7XSB - chains E and H of the 3 polymer chains in the assembly; structure by X-ray diffraction, 3.20 A resolution.

# Chain E
Protein: Spike protein S1
From: Severe acute respiratory syndrome coronavirus 2
Notes: fragment: receptor binding domain
UniProtKB: P0DTC2 (SPIKE_SARS2); residues 333-528 here = UniProt positions 333-528
Sequence (243 residues; numbered 292 to 534; the number before each row is that of its first residue):
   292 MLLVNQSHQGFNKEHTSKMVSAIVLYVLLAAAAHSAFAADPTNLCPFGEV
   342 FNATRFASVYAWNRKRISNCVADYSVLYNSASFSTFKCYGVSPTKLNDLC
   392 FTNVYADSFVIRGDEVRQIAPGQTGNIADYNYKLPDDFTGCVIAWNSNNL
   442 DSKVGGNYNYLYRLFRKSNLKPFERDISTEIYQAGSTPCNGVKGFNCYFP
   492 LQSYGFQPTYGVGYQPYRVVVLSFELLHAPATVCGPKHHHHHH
Unresolved in the structure: 292-333, 482-485, 501-502, 529-534
Differences from the reference sequence: initiating methionine (292); expression tag (293-332, 529-534); variant N417 (Lys in P0DTC2), K484 (Glu in P0DTC2), Y501 (Asn in P0DTC2)
Cystine bridges: C336-C361, C379-C432, C391-C525, C480-C488
Curated features (UniProtKB/Swiss-Prot):
  - region: R403 to D405 (Integrin-binding motif), N448 to F456 (Immunodominant HLA epitope recognized by the CD8+)
  - glycosylation: N343 (N-linked (GlcNAc...) (complex) asparagine)
  - natural variant: G339 (G339D: In strain: Omicron/BA.1, Omicron/BA.2 and 4 more; G339H: In strain: Omicron/BA.2.75, Omicron/XBB.1.5 and 1 more), R346 (R346K: In strain: Mu/B.1.621; R346T: In strain: Omicron/BQ.1.1, Omicron/XBB.1.5 and 1 more), L368 (L368I: In strain: Omicron/XBB.1.5, Omicron/EG.5.1), S371 (S371F: In strain: Omicron/BA.2, Omicron/BA.2.12.1 and 6 more; S371L: In strain: Omicron/BA.1), S373 (S373P: In strain: Omicron/BA.1, Omicron/BA.2 and 7 more), S375 (S375F: In strain: Omicron/BA.1, Omicron/BA.2 and 7 more), T376 (T376A: In strain: Omicron/BA.2, Omicron/BA.2.12.1 and 5 more), D405 (D405N: In strain: Omicron/BA.2, Omicron/BA.2.12.1 and 6 more), R408 (R408S: In strain: Omicron/BA.2, Omicron/BA.2.12.1 and 6 more), N417 (K417N: In strain: Beta/B.1.351, Omicron/BA.1 and 8 more; this construct carries the variant), N440 (N440K: In strain: Omicron/BA.1, Omicron/BA.2 and 7 more), K444 (K444T: In strain: Omicron/BQ.1.1), 14 further natural variant entries in UniProt
  - mutagenesis: N343 (N343Q: Reduced viral infectivity), L452 (L452R: Increased resistance to neutralizing antibodies. Decreases HLA binding to NF9 epitope. Increased binding affinity to human ACE2), Y453 (Y453F: Decreased HLA binding to NF9 epitope. Increased binding affinity to human ACE2), A475 (A475V: Increased resistance to neutralizing antibodies), V483 (V483A: Increased resistance to neutralizing antibodies), F490 (F490L: Increased resistance to neutralizing antibodies and human covalescent sera neutralization), Q493 (Q493N: Reduced host ACE2-binding affinity in vitro; Q493Y: Reduced host ACE2-binding affinity in vitro), H519 (H519P: Increased resistance to human covalescent sera neutralization)
Reported in the primary citation:
  - post-translational modification sites: N343 (by similarity / conservation)

# Chain H
Protein: P5S-3B11 Heavy chain
From: Homo sapiens
Sequence (217 residues; numbered 1 to 217; the number before each row is that of its first residue):
     1 EVQLVESGGGLVQPGGSLRISCAASGLTFTGYWMNWVRQAPGKGLEWVAN
    51 IKEDGSEKYYVDSVKGRFTISRDNAKNSLYLQMNSLRVEDTAVYYCARLR
   101 WLRGNFDHWGQGTLVTVSSASTKGPSVFPLAPSSKSTSGGTAALGCLVKD
   151 YFPEPVTVSWNSGALTSGVHTFPAVLQSSGLYSLSSVVTVPSSSLGTQTY
   201 ICNVNHKPSNTKVDKKV
Unresolved in the structure: 133-140, 162-167
Cystine bridges: C22-C96, C146-C202

# How chain E and chain H interact
Contacting residue pairs (10):
  Y369(E) - W101(H)  hydrophobic
  N370(E) - W33(H)  hydrogen bond (backbone-side chain)
  N370(E) - L102(H)
  S371(E) - R103(H)
  A372(E) - L102(H)
  F374(E) - R103(H)  hydrogen bond (backbone-side chain)
  T376(E) - R103(H)
  F377(E) - R103(H)
  P384(E) - W101(H)  hydrophobic
  T385(E) - W101(H)
Also at the interface, not in a pair above, chain E (10 interface residues in all): S375
Also at the interface, not in a pair above, chain H (7 interface residues in all): E53, E57, Y59

# Overview
10 residues of chain E face 7 of chain H across their interface; the contacts include 2 hydrogen bonds. Polar
contacts include N370(E)-W33(H) and F374(E)-R103(H). From UniProt: 8 mutagenesis sites on chain E. The paper
reports a modification site at N343(E).
Chain E is Spike protein S1 (Severe acute respiratory syndrome coronavirus 2) and chain H is P5S-3B11 Heavy
chain (Homo sapiens); the structure, Crystal structure of SARS-CoV-2 spike receptor binding domain bound with
P5S-3B11 Fab, was determined by X-ray diffraction, deposited together with 7XSC and 7XS8.
